PDB entry 7TQT | electron microscopy, 4.10 A resolution (low resolution: residue-level contacts below are approximate; hydrogen-bond / salt-bridge calls are withheld) | chains b and e of the 22 polymer chains in the assembly

== Chain b ==
Molecule: VP2
Organism: Coxsackievirus A21
Notes: EC 3.4.22.29, 3.6.1.15, 3.4.22.28, 2.7.7.48
Reference sequence: Q7T7N6 (Q7T7N6_9ENTO); residues 1-272 here correspond to UniProt positions 70-341 (UniProt number = residue number + 69)
Chain sequence (272 residues; row label = number of the first residue in the row):
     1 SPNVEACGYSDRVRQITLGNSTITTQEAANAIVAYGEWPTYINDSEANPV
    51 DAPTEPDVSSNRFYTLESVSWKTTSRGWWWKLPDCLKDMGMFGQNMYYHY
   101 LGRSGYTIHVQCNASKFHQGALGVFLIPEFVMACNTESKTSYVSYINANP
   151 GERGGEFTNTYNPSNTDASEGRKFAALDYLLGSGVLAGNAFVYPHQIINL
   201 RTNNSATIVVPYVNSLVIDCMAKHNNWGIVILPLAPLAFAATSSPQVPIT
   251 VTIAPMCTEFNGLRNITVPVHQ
Unresolved in the structure: 1-8

== Chain e ==
Molecule: VP1
Organism: Coxsackievirus A21
Notes: EC 3.4.22.29, 3.6.1.15, 3.4.22.28, 2.7.7.48
Reference sequence: Q7T7N6 (Q7T7N6_9ENTO); residues 1-298 here correspond to UniProt positions 582-879 (UniProt number = residue number + 581)
Chain sequence (298 residues; each row starts with the number of its first residue):
     1 GIEDLIDTAIKNALRVSQPPSTQSTEATSGVNSQEVPALTAVETGASGQA
    51 IPSDVVETRHVVNYKTRSESCLESFFGRAACVTILSLTNSSKSGEEKKHF
   101 NIWNITYTDTVQLRRKLEFFTYSRFDLEMTFVFTENYPSTASGEVRNQVY
   151 QIMYIPPGAPRPSSWDDYTWQSSSNPSIFYMYGNAPPRMSIPYVGIANAY
   201 SHFYDGFARVPLEGENTDAGDTFYGLVSINDFGVLAVRAVNRSNPHTIHT
   251 SVRVYMKPKHIRCWCPRPPRAVLYRGEGVDMISSAILPLAKVDSITTF
Unresolved in the structure: 1-16
Sequence notes: conflict Ala-290 (Thr871 in Q7T7N6)

== Interface between chain b and chain e ==
Pairs across the interface (20):
  Ile-42(b) with Arg-59(e)
  Asp-44(b) with His-60(e); Val-61(e); Val-62(e)
  Ser-45(b) with Val-62(e)
  Ala-47(b) with Arg-59(e); Val-61(e)
  Pro-49(b) with Arg-59(e); Val-61(e)
  Val-50(b) with Thr-25(e); Thr-58(e); Arg-59(e); Val-61(e)
  Asp-51(b) with Arg-59(e)
  Ala-52(b) with Glu-57(e); Thr-58(e); Arg-59(e)
  Pro-53(b) with Arg-59(e)
  Glu-259(b) with Arg-59(e)
  Asn-261(b) with Arg-59(e)
Other interface residues (no listed pair), chain b (12 interface residues in all): Asn-48
Other interface residues (no listed pair), chain e (9 interface residues in all): Pro-52, Tyr-64

== In short ==
12 residues of chain b and 9 residues of chain e are in contact.
Chain b is VP2 and chain e is VP1, both from Coxsackievirus A21; the structure, Coxsackievirus A21 capsid
subdomain in complex with mouse polyclonal antibody pAbC-5, was determined by electron microscopy together
with 7TQS and 7TQU from the same study.
